PDB entry 2FOY | X-ray diffraction, 1.55 A resolution | chain A

== Chain A ==
Protein: Carbonic anhydrase 1
From: Homo sapiens
Notes: EC 4.2.1.1
UniProt: P00915 (CAH1_HUMAN); numbering as in UniProt (aligned over 1-260)
Sequence (260 residues; row label = number of the first residue in the row):
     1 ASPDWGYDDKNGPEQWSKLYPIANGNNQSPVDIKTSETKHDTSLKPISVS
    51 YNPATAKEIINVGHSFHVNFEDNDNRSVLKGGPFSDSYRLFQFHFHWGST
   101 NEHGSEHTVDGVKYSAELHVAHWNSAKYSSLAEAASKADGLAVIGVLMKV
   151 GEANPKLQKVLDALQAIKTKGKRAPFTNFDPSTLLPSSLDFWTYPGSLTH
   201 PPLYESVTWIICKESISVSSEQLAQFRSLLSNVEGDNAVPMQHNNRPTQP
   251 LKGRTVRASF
Disordered / not traced: 1-4
Metal / ion sites: Zn2+: H94, H96, H119 (together with B30); Cu ion site 1 near H103 (its only coordinating residue here); Cu ion site 2 near H200 (its only coordinating residue here); Cu ion site 3 near H243 (its only coordinating residue here)
Residues lining bound ligands:
  - B30 ({2,2'-[(2-{[4-(aminosulfonyl)benzoyl]amino}ethyl)imino]diacetato(2-)-kappao}copper), molecule 1: W5, H67, Q92, H94, H96, E106, H119, V143, S197, L198, T199, H200, P201, P202, W209
  - B30, molecule 2: Y7, D8, D9, G63, H64, S99, S231, V239, P240, M241, Q242, H243, N244
  - B30, molecule 3: G98, S99, E102, H103, G104, K113, H243, N245
Reported in the primary citation:
  - binding site for B30: S99, T199, H243
  - B30 coordination: H103, H200, H243
  - specificity-determining residues: H200 (proposed by the authors, not directly observed)

== Summary ==
Chain A binds 3 copies of compound B30. H94, H96 and H119 coordinate Zn2+. The paper reports a binding site
for B30 at S99, T199 and H243; B30 coordination by H103, H200 and H243.
Chain A is Carbonic anhydrase 1 (Homo sapiens); the structure, Human Carbonic Anhydrase I complexed with a
two-prong inhibitor, was determined by X-ray diffraction (same publication as 2FOS, 2FOU, 2FOV and 2FOQ).
